Entry 6U44 (X-ray diffraction, 2.10 A resolution); this record covers chain A.

[Chain A]
Name: Elongation factor 2
Organism: Candidatus Methanoperedens nitroreducens
UniProtKB: A0A062V290 (A0A062V290_9EURY); residues 1-729 here = UniProt positions 1-729
Chain sequence (753 residues; numbered -23 to 729; the number before each row is that of its first residue; numbers below 1 keep their minus sign (Met-23 is residue -23)):
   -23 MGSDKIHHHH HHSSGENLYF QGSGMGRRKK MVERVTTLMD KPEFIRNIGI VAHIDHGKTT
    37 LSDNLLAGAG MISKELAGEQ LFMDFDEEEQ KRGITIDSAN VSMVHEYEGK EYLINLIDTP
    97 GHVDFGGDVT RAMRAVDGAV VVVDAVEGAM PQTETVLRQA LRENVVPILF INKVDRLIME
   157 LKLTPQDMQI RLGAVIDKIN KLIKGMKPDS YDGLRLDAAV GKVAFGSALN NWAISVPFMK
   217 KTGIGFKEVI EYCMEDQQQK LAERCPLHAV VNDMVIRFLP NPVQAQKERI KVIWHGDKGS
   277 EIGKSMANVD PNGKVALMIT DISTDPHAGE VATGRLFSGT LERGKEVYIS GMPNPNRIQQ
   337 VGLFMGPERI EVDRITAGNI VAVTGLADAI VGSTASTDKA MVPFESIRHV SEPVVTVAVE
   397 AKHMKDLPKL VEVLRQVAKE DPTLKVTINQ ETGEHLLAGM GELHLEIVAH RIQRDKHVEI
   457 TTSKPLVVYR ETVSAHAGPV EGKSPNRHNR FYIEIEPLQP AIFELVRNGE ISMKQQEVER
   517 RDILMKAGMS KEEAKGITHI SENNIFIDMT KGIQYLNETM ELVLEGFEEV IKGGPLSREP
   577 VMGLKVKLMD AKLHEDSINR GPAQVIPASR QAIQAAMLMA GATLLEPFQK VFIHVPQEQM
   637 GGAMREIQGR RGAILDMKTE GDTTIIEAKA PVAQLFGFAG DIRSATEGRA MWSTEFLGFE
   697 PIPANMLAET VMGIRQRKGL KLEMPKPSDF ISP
Not modelled in the structure: -23 to 6, 50-56, 729
Differences from the reference sequence: initiating methionine (-23); expression tag (-22 to 0); engineered mutation Asn595 (His in A0A062V290)
Bound ions: Mg2+: Thr35, Thr71 (together with GMP-PCP)
Ligand contacts: GMP-PCP (GCP; phosphomethylphosphonic acid guanylate ester): His29, Ile30, Asp31, His32, Gly33, Lys34, Thr35, Thr36, Leu57, Ile70, Thr71, Thr95, Pro96, Gly97, His98, Asn148, Lys149, Asp151, Arg152, Gly202, Ser203, Ala204, Leu205

[Overview]
Ligands of chain A: GMP-PCP. The Mg2+ site is built by Thr35 and Thr71.
Chain A is Elongation factor 2 (Candidatus Methanoperedens nitroreducens); the structure, Crystal structure of
Methanoperedens nitroreducens elongation factor 2 H595N bound to GMPPCP and magnesium (monoclinic crystal ...,
was determined by X-ray diffraction, deposited together with 6U43 and 6U45.
